1P3A - chains J and F of the 10 polymer chains in the assembly; structure by X-ray diffraction, 3.00 A resolution.

[Chain J]
Molecule: Palindromic 146bp Human Alpha-Satellite DNA fragment
From: Homo sapiens
Sequence (146 nucleotides; row label = number of the first residue in the row):
   147 ATCAATATCC ACCTGCAGAT TCTACCAAAA GTGTATTTGG AAACTGCTCC ATCAAAAGGC
   207 ATGTTCAGCG GAATTCCGCT GAACATGCCT TTTGATGGAG CAGTTTCCAA ATACACTTTT
   267 GGTAGAATCT GCAGGTGGAT ATTGAT

[Chain F]
Protein: Histone H4
From: Xenopus laevis
UniProt: P62799 (H4_XENLA); residues 201-302 here correspond to UniProt positions 1-102 (UniProt number = residue number - 200)
Chain sequence (102 residues; row label = number of the first residue in the row):
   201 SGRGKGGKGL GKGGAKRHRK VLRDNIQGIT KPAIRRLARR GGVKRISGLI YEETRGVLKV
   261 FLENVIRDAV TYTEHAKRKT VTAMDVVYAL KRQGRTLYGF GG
Not modelled in the structure: 201-220, 302

[Chain J / chain F interface]
Residue-residue contacts (6; chain J residue first):
  DA207(J) - Thr230(F)  sugar contact
  DA207(J) - Pro232(F)  phosphate contact
  DA207(J) - Arg236(F)  salt bridge to the phosphate
  DT208(J) - Thr230(F)  phosphate contact
  DT208(J) - Pro232(F)  phosphate contact
  DG216(J) - Arg245(F)  sugar contact
Other interface residues (no listed pair), chain J (5 interface residues in all): DA187, DG217
Other interface residues (no listed pair), chain F (6 interface residues in all): Lys231, Lys277

[Overview]
The interface between chain J and chain F involves 5 residues on one side and 6 on the other; the contacts
include 1 salt bridge. The salt-bridged pair is DA207(J)-Arg236(F).
Chain J is Palindromic 146bp Human Alpha-Satellite DNA fragment (Homo sapiens) and chain F is Histone H4
(Xenopus laevis); the structure, Crystallographic Studies of Nucleosome Core Particles containing Histone
'Sin' Mutants, was determined by X-ray diffraction, deposited together with 1P34, 1P3B, 1P3F, 1P3G, 1P3I, 1P3K
and 4 further entries.
